5I50 - chains B and D of the 4 polymer chains in the assembly; structure by X-ray diffraction, 2.70 A resolution.

[Chain B]
Protein: Myc proto-oncogene protein
Organism: Homo sapiens
Notes: fragment: OmoMYC
UniProtKB: P01106 (MYC_HUMAN); residues 3-92 here correspond to UniProt positions 350-439 (UniProt number = residue number + 347)
Amino-acid sequence (118 residues; each row starts with the number of its first residue; numbers below 1 keep their minus sign (Met-25 is residue -25)):
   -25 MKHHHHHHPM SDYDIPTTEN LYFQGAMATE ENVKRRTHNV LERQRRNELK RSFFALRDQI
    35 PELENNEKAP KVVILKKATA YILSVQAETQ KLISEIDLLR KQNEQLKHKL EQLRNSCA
Not modelled in the structure: -25 to -4
Differences from the reference sequence: initiating methionine (-25); expression tag (-24 to 2); engineered mutation Thr63 (Glu410 in P01106), Ile70 (Glu417 in P01106), Gln76 (Arg423 in P01106), Asn77 (Arg424 in P01106)
Reported in the primary citation:
  - binding site for the 22-nt DNA strand: His12, Glu16, Arg20

[Chain D]
Molecule: 22-nt DNA strand
Sequence (22 nucleotides; numbered 1 to 22; the number before each row is that of its first residue):
     1 GTGTAGGCCA CGTGACCGGG TG

[Interface between chain B and chain D]
Contacting residue pairs - 6 pairs, chain B then chain D:
  His12(B) - DC8(D)  base contact
  Leu15(B) - DG7(D)  phosphate contact
  Glu16(B) - DC8(D)  base contact
  Glu16(B) - DC9(D)  hydrogen bond to the base
  Arg19(B) - DC8(D)  sugar contact
  Arg19(B) - DC9(D)  salt bridge to the phosphate
Interface residues without a listed pair, chain B (5 interface residues in all): Lys8
Interface residues without a listed pair, chain D (6 interface residues in all): DA5, DG6, DA10

[Summary]
Chain B and chain D form an interface of 5 and 6 residues respectively; the contacts include 1 hydrogen bond
and 1 salt bridge. Polar pairs include Glu16(B)-DC9(D) and Arg19(B)-DC9(D). From the paper: a binding site for
the 22-nt DNA strand at His12(B), Glu16(B) and Arg20(B).
Chain B is Myc proto-oncogene protein (Homo sapiens) and chain D is a 22-nt DNA strand; the structure,
Structure of OmoMYC bound to double-stranded DNA, was determined by X-ray diffraction (same publication as
5I4Z).
